PDB entry 6VVZ | electron microscopy, 3.72 A resolution | chains C and P of the 10 polymer chains in the assembly

Chain C:
Protein: DNA-directed RNA polymerase subunit beta
Organism: Mycobacterium tuberculosis
Notes: EC 2.7.7.6
UniProt: V9Z879 (V9Z879_MYCTX); residues 7-1178 here correspond to UniProt positions 1-1172 (UniProt number = residue number - 6)
Sequence (1179 residues; row label = number of the first residue in the row):
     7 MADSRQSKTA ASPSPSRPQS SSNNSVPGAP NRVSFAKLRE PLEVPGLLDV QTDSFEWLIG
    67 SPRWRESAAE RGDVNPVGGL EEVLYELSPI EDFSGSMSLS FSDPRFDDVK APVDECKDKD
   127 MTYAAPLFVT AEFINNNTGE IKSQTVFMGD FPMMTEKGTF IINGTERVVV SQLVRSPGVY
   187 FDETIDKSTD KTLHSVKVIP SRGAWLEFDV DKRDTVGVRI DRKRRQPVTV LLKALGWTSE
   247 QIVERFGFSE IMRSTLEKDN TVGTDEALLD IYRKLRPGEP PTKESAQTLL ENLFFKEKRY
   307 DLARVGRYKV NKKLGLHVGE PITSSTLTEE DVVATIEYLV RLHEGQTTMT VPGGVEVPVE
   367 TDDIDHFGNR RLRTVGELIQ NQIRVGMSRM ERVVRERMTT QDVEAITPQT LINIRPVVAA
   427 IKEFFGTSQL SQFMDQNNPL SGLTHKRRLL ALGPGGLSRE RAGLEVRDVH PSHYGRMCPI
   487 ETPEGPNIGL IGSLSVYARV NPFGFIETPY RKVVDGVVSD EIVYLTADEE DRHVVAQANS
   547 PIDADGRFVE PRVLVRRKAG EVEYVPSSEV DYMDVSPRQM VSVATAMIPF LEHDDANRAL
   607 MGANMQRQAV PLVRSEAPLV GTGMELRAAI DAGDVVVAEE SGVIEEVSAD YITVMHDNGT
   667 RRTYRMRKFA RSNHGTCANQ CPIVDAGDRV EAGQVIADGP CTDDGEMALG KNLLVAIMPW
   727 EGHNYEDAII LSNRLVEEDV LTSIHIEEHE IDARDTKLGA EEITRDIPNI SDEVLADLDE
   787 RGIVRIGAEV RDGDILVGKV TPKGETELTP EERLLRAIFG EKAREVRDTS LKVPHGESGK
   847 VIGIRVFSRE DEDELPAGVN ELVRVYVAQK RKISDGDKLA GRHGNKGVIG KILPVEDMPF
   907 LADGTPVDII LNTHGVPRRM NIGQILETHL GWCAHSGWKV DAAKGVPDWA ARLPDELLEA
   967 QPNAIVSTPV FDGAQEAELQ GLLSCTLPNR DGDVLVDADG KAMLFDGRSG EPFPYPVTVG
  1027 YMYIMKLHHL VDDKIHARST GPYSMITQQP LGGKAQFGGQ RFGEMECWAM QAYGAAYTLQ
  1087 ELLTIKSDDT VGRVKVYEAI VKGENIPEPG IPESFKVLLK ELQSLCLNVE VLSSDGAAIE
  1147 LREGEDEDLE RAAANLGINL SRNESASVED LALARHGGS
Unresolved in the structure: 7-29, 1141-1185
Construct notes: engineered mutation Leu456 (Ser450 in V9Z879); expression tag (1179-1185)
Residues lining bound ligands: sorangicin a (SRN): Arg173, Val176, Ser434, Gln435, Ser437, Gln438, Phe439, Asp441, Thr450, His451, Arg454, Leu456, Pro489, Asn493, Ile497, Arg613, His680
Reported in the primary citation:
  - conformationally variable residues (loop rearrangement): Leu463
  - contacts within the chain: Leu463-Ala468
  - binding site for sorangicin a: Leu456
  - mutagenesis - S456L: decreased binding to Rif
  - mutagenesis - S456L: decreased binding to sorangicin a

Chain P:
Molecule: 90-nt DNA strand
Organism: Mycobacterium tuberculosis
Sequence (90 nucleotides; numbered 65 to 154; the number before each row is that of its first residue):
    65 CGTGCTTGTT TCCGCCCGCT TCGGGGCAAC CCTGCCAGTC TAATACAAAT CCGGCAATGG
   125 AGTCAAGACC AGGTTCGGTC ATCCATAGCC
Unresolved in the structure: 65-76, 99-101, 142-154

How chain C and chain P interact:
Pairs across the interface (7; chain C residue first):
  Trp211(C) - DT97(P)  base contact
  Arg395(C) - DG102(P)  salt bridge to the phosphate
  Val399(C) - DT103(P)  base contact
  Glu402(C) - DC104(P)  base contact
  Arg403(C) - DT103(P)  base contact
  Arg421(C) - DT103(P)  salt bridge to the phosphate
  Ser464(C) - DC96(P)  hydrogen bond to the phosphate
Other interface residues (no listed pair), chain C (9 interface residues in all): Arg230, Gly461
Other interface residues (no listed pair), chain P (7 interface residues in all): DG89, DG98

Summary:
9 residues of chain C face 7 of chain P across their interface; the contacts include 1 hydrogen bond and 2
salt bridges. Polar pairs include Ser464(C)-DC96(P), Arg395(C)-DG102(P) and Arg421(C)-DT103(P). Bound to chain
C: sorangicin a. The paper reports a binding site for sorangicin a at Leu456(C); S456L of chain C reduces
binding to Rif.
Chain C is DNA-directed RNA polymerase subunit beta and chain P is a 90-nt DNA strand, both from Mycobacterium
tuberculosis; the structure, Mycobacterium tuberculosis RNAP S456L mutant transcription initiation
intermediate structure with Sorangicin, was determined by electron microscopy, deposited together with 6VVS,
6VVT, 6VVV, 6VVX, 6VVY and 6VW0.
